Entry 8VJ9 (electron microscopy, 3.30 A resolution); this record covers chains R and A of the 4 polymer chains in the assembly.

[Chain R]
Protein: Atypical chemokine receptor 3
Organism: Homo sapiens
Reference sequence: P25106 (ACKR3_HUMAN); residues 16-376 here correspond to UniProt positions 2-362 (UniProt number = residue number - 14)
Sequence (393 residues; row label = number of the first residue in the row):
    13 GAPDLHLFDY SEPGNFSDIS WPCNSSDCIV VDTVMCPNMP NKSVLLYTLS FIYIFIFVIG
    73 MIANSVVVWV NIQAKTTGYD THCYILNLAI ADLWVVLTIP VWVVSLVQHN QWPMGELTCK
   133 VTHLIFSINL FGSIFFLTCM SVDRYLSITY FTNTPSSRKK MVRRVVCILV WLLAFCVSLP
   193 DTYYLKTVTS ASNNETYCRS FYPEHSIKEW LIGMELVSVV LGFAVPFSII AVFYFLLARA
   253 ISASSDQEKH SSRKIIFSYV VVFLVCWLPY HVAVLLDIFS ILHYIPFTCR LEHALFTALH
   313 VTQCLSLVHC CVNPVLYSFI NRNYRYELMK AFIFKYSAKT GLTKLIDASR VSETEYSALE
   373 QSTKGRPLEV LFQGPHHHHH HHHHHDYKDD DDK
Disordered / not traced: 13-350, 358-405
Sequence notes: expression tag (13-15, 377-405)
Modified positions: Thr-352 (phosphothreonine; TPO); Thr-355 (phosphothreonine; TPO)

[Chain A]
Protein: Beta-arrestin-2
Organism: Bos taurus
Notes: fragment: Arrestin3 variant with the C edge loop from Arrestin2 inserted
Reference sequence: P32120 (ARRB2_BOVIN); aligned to UniProt positions 1-389 over residues 1-381 (the alignment contains insertions or deletions, so no single offset holds)
Sequence (400 residues; numbered 1 to 392 plus 12 insertion-coded residues; 4 numbers in that range are skipped by the numbering (no residue carries them; nothing is unmodelled there); the number before each row is that of its first residue; a row labelled like 330A-330L holds insertion residues (330A, then the next letters in order)):
     1 MGEKPGTRVF KKSSPNCKLT VYLGKRDFVD HLDKVDPVDG VVLVDPDYLK DRKVFVTLTC
    61 AFRYGREDLD VLGLSFRKDL FIANYQAFPP TPNPPRPPTR LQERLLRKLG QHAHPFFFTI
   121 PQNLPCSVTL QPGPEDTGKA CGVDFEIRAF CAKSLEEKSH KRNSVRLVIR KVQFAPEKPG
   181 PQPSAETTRH FLMSDRSLHL EASLDKELYY HGEPLNVNVH VTNNSTKTVK KIKVSVRQYA
   241 DICLFSTAQY KCPVAQVEQD DQVSPSSTFC KVYTITPLLS NNREKRGLAL DGKLKHEDTN
   301 LASSTIVKEG ANKEVLGILV SYRVKVKLVV
330A-330L SRGGLLGDLASS
   335 DVSVELPFVL MHPKPHDHIA LPRPQSAVPE TDAPVDTNLI EFETNYATDD DIVFEDFA
Disordered / not traced: 1-6, 65-75, 92-98, 133-139, 156-163, 177-181, 190-196, 245-248, 308-315, 330A-330L, 350-392
Sequence notes: insertion (330E-330L); expression tag (382-392)

[Interface between chain R and chain A]
Contacting residue pairs (9; chain R residue first):
  Thr-352(R) with Lys-11(A); Lys-12(A); Arg-26(A); Lys-295(A)
  Gly-353(R) with Lys-11(A)
  Leu-354(R) with Val-9(A)
  Thr-355(R) with Lys-108(A)
  Lys-356(R) with Thr-7(A)
  Leu-357(R) with Thr-7(A), hydrogen bond (backbone-backbone)
Other interface residues (no listed pair), chain A (8 interface residues in all): Phe-10

[Summary]
Chain R and chain A form an interface of 6 and 8 residues respectively; the contacts include 1 hydrogen bond.
The hydrogen-bonded pair Leu-357(R)/Thr-7(A) is a backbone contact.
Here chain R is Atypical chemokine receptor 3 (Homo sapiens) and chain A is Beta-arrestin-2 (Bos taurus).
Entry 8VJ9 (CryoEM structure of human ACKR3 phosphorylated by GRK5 in complex with Arrestin3 variant with the
C ...) was determined by electron microscopy, deposited together with 9E82, 8TII, 8TIL, 8TIN and 8TIO.
